Entry 6NSG (X-ray diffraction, 2.40 A resolution); this record covers chains A and B.

[Chain A]
Name: Hemagglutinin HA1 chain
Organism: Influenza A virus
Reference sequence: C3PR70 (C3PR70_9INFA); residues 11-329 here correspond to UniProt positions 27-345 (UniProt number = residue number + 16)
Chain sequence (321 residues; row label = number of the first residue in the row):
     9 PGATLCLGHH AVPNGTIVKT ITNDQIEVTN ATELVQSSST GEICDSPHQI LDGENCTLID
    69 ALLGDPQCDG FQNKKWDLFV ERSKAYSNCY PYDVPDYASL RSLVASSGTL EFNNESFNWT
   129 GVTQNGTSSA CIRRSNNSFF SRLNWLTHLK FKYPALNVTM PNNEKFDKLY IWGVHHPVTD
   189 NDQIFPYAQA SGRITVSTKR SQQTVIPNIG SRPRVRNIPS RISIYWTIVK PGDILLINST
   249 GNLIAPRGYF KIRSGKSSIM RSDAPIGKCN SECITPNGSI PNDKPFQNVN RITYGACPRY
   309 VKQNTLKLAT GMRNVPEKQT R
Not modelled in the structure: 326-329
Disulfide bonds: C52-C277, C64-C76, C97-C139, C281-C305
Covalent attachments: N-acetylglucosamine (NAG) linked to N22, N38, N133, N165, N285; glycan linked to N63
Sequence notes: expression tag (9-10); conflict D190 (Asn206 in C3PR70); engineered mutation P194 (Leu210 in C3PR70)
Ligand contacts: N-acetyl-alpha-neuraminic acid (SIA): Y98, G134, T135, S136, S137, N145, W153, T155, H183, V186, D190, F193, P194, I226, S228

[Chain B]
Name: Hemagglutinin HA2 chain
Organism: Influenza A virus
Reference sequence: A8W891 (A8W891_9INFA); residues 1-176 here correspond to UniProt positions 330-505 (UniProt number = residue number + 329)
Chain sequence (176 residues; each row starts with the number of its first residue):
     1 GIFGAIAGFI ENGWEGMVDG WYGFRHQNSE GIGQAADLKS TQAAIDQING KLNRLIGKTN
    61 EKFHQIEKEF SEVEGRIQDL EKYVEDTKID LWSYNAELLV ALENQHTIDL TDSEMNKLFE
   121 KTKKQLRENA EDMGNGCFKI YHKCDNACIG SIRNGTYDHD VYRDEALNNR FQIKGV
Not modelled in the structure: 174-176
Disulfide bonds: C144-C148
Covalent attachments: N-acetylglucosamine (NAG) linked to N154

[How chain A and chain B interact]
Contacting residue pairs (137):
  G10(A) with I140(B); H142(B)
  A11(A) with Q27(B); F138(B); K139(B); I140(B), hydrogen bond (backbone-backbone); H142(B)
  T12(A) with R25(B); H26(B); Q27(B), hydrogen bond (backbone-backbone); F138(B)
  L13(A) with F24(B), hydrophobic; R25(B); G136(B); C137(B); F138(B), hydrogen bond (backbone-backbone); I140(B), hydrophobic; I152(B), hydrophobic
  C14(A) with W14(B); G23(B); F24(B); R25(B), hydrogen bond (backbone-backbone); G136(B); C137(B), disulfide
  L15(A) with I10(B); W14(B); G23(B); F24(B), hydrophobic; L118(B), hydrophobic; T122(B); G136(B), hydrogen bond (backbone-backbone); F138(B), hydrophobic
  G16(A) with W14(B); Y22(B); G23(B), hydrogen bond (backbone-backbone); M115(B)
  H17(A) with I6(B); I10(B); N12(B); G13(B); W14(B), hydrogen bond (backbone-backbone); M17(B); W21(B); Y22(B); M115(B)
  H18(A) with G13(B); W14(B); M17(B); G20(B); W21(B), hydrogen bond (backbone-backbone)
  A19(A) with G13(B); W14(B), hydrogen bond (backbone-backbone); E15(B)
  P21(A) with E15(B)
  V26(A) with N104(B)
  K27(A) with E97(B), salt bridge; A101(B); N104(B), hydrogen bond (backbone-side chain)
  T28(A) with A101(B); Q105(B), hydrogen bond; I108(B)
  I29(A) with A101(B); L102(B), hydrophobic; Q105(B), hydrogen bond (backbone-side chain)
  T30(A) with Q105(B), hydrogen bond
  I34(A) with I108(B), hydrophobic
  T40(A) with L52(B)
  L42(A) with V100(B), hydrophobic
  R109(A) with E67(B), salt bridge
  S110(A) with H64(B), hydrogen bond
  S114(A) with H64(B)
  K264(A) with F63(B)
  S265(A) with H64(B)
  S266(A) with H64(B), hydrogen bond
  R269(A) with E67(B), salt bridge
  N290(A) with T59(B)
  D291(A) with I56(B); G57(B), hydrogen bond (backbone-backbone)
  K292(A) with T59(B)
  P293(A) with L55(B)
  F294(A) with A96(B), hydrophobic
  R299(A) with K68(B), hydrogen bond (backbone-side chain); E85(B); I89(B)
  I300(A) with K68(B)
  T301(A) with Q65(B), hydrogen bond (backbone-side chain)
  Y302(A) with K62(B); F63(B)
  G303(A) with N60(B); E61(B); K62(B), hydrogen bond (backbone-backbone)
  A304(A) with T59(B); E61(B)
  C305(A) with T59(B); N60(B)
  P306(A) with T59(B)
  R307(A) with N60(B); W92(B)
  Y308(A) with I89(B), hydrophobic
  V309(A) with W92(B); S93(B)
  K310(A) with I89(B); D90(B), salt bridge; S93(B), hydrogen bond (backbone-side chain)
  Q311(A) with S93(B), hydrogen bond (side chain-backbone); E97(B), hydrogen bond
  L314(A) with A96(B), hydrophobic; E97(B); V100(B), hydrophobic
  K315(A) with V100(B); N104(B), hydrogen bond (backbone-side chain)
  L316(A) with L52(B), hydrophobic; L55(B), hydrophobic; V100(B), hydrophobic; E103(B); N104(B)
  A317(A) with N104(B), hydrogen bond (backbone-side chain); T107(B)
  T318(A) with W21(B); I48(B)
  G319(A) with W21(B); T107(B)
  M320(A) with I6(B), hydrophobic; W21(B); Y22(B); T111(B)
  R321(A) with A7(B)
  V323(A) with A7(B), hydrophobic; E11(B); N12(B); G13(B), hydrogen bond (backbone-backbone)
  P324(A) with N12(B); E15(B)
  E325(A) with N12(B); G13(B); E15(B), hydrogen bond (side chain-backbone); R25(B), salt bridge
Also at the interface, not in a pair above, chain A (60 interface residues in all): P9, V20, V36, A113, I267
Also at the interface, not in a pair above, chain B (67 interface residues in all): G16, N28, E69, K88, L98, L99, F119, K143, C144, I149
Disulfides between the chains: C14(A)-C137(B)

[Summary]
The interface between chain A and chain B involves 60 residues on one side and 67 on the other; the contacts
include 1 disulfide bond, 26 hydrogen bonds and 5 salt bridges. Polar contacts include K27(A)-E97(B),
R109(A)-E67(B) and R269(A)-E67(B). Ligands of chain A: N-acetyl-alpha-neuraminic acid.
Here chain A is Hemagglutinin HA1 chain and chain B is Hemagglutinin HA2 chain, both from Influenza A virus.
Entry 6NSG (Crystal structure of the A/Brisbane/10/2007 (H3N2) influenza virus hemagglutinin G186V/L194P
mutant in complex with 6'-SLNLN) was determined by X-ray diffraction (same publication as 6NS9, 6NSA, 6NSB,
6NSC and 6NSF).
